Entry 5L69 (X-ray diffraction, 2.70 A resolution); this record covers chains V and W of the 28 polymer chains in the assembly.

# Chain V
Name: Proteasome subunit beta type-2
Source organism: Saccharomyces cerevisiae (strain ATCC 204508 / S288c)
Notes: EC 3.4.25.1
Reference sequence: P25043 (PSB2_YEAST); residues 1-232 here correspond to UniProt positions 30-261 (UniProt number = residue number + 29)
Sequence (232 residues; each row starts with the number of its first residue):
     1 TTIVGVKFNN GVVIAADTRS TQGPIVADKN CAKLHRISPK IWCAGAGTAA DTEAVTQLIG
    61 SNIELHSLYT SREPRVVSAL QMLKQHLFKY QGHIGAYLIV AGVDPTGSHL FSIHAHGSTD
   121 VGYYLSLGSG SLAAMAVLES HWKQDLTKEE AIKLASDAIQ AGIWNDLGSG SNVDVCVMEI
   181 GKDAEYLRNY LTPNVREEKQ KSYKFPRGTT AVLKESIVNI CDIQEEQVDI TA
Disordered / not traced: 227-232
Covalent attachments: compound 79P linked to T1
Metal / ion sites: Mg2+: I163, D166 (shared with 1 residue of chain L)
Residues lining bound ligands: 79P ((2S)-3-(1H-indol-3-yl)-N-[(2S,3S,4R)-4-methyl-3,5-bis(oxidanyl)-1-phenyl-pentan-2-yl]-2-[[(2R)-2-(2-morpholin-4-ylethanoylamino)propanoyl]amino]propanamide): R19, S20, T21, Q22, C31, K33, G45, A46, G47, T48, A49, T52, S129, G168
Swiss-Prot annotation at these positions:
  - active site: T1 (Nucleophile)

# Chain W
Name: Proteasome subunit beta type-3
Source organism: Saccharomyces cerevisiae (strain ATCC 204508 / S288c)
Notes: EC 3.4.25.1
Reference sequence: P25451 (PSB3_YEAST); residues 0-204 here correspond to UniProt positions 1-205 (UniProt number = residue number + 1)
Sequence (205 residues; numbered 0 to 204; the number before each row is that of its first residue; numbering starts at 0):
     0 MSDPSSINGG IVVAMTGKDC VAIACDLRLG SQSLGVSNKF EKIFHYGHVF LGITGLATDV
    60 TTLNEMFRYK TNLYKLKEER AIEPETFTQL VSSSLYERRF GPYFVGPVVA GINSKSGKPF
   120 IAGFDLIGCI DEAKDFIVSG TASDQLFGMC ESLYEPNLEP EDLFETISQA LLNAADRDAL
   180 SGWGAVVYII KKDEVVKRYL KMRQD
Disordered / not traced: 0
Metal / ion sites: Mg2+: D204 (shared with 3 residues of chain K)
Swiss-Prot annotation at these positions:
  - modified residue: S30 (Phosphoserine)
  - cross-link: K69 (Glycyl lysine isopeptide (Lys-Gly) (interchain with G-Cter in ubiquitin))

# Chain V / chain W interface
Residue-residue contacts - 57 pairs, chain V then chain W:
  I25(V) - D143(W)
  I25(V) - F146(W)  hydrophobic
  V26(V) - F146(W)
  A27(V) - D130(W)
  D28(V) - D130(W)
  K29(V) - E150(W)  salt bridge
  T48(V) - I126(W)
  A49(V) - C128(W)  hydrophobic
  A50(V) - Y95(W)
  A50(V) - I126(W)  hydrophobic
  A50(V) - C128(W)
  D51(V) - Y95(W)  hydrogen bond
  D51(V) - R98(W)  salt bridge
  A54(V) - Y95(W)
  Y90(V) - F99(W)  hydrophobic
  H93(V) - R98(W)  hydrogen bond (backbone-side chain)
  H93(V) - F99(W)
  I94(V) - F99(W)  hydrophobic
  R196(V) - E150(W)  salt bridge
  K199(V) - E150(W)
  K199(V) - S151(W)
  K199(V) - Y153(W)  hydrogen bond (side chain-backbone)
  S202(V) - E154(W)  hydrogen bond
  Y203(V) - S151(W)
  Y203(V) - L152(W)  hydrophobic
  K204(V) - D161(W)  salt bridge
  F205(V) - E164(W)
  F205(V) - Q168(W)
  P206(V) - E164(W)
  R207(V) - E160(W)  salt bridge
  R207(V) - D161(W)  salt bridge
  G208(V) - E164(W)  hydrogen bond (backbone-side chain)
  T209(V) - E164(W)
  T210(V) - F163(W)
  T210(V) - E164(W)  hydrogen bond
  T210(V) - S167(W)
  T210(V) - Q168(W)  hydrogen bond
  T210(V) - L199(W)
  A211(V) - L199(W)
  A211(V) - K200(W)  hydrogen bond (backbone-backbone)
  V212(V) - F163(W)  hydrophobic
  V212(V) - Y198(W)
  L213(V) - Y198(W)  hydrogen bond (backbone-backbone)
  L213(V) - L199(W)
  L213(V) - K200(W)
  K214(V) - K196(W)
  K214(V) - R197(W)
  K214(V) - Y198(W)  hydrogen bond (backbone-backbone)
  E215(V) - K196(W)
  E215(V) - R197(W)  salt bridge
  S216(V) - V195(W)
  S216(V) - K196(W)  hydrogen bond (backbone-backbone)
  I217(V) - V194(W)
  V218(V) - V194(W)  hydrogen bond (backbone-backbone)
  V218(V) - K196(W)
  I220(V) - G46(W)
  D222(V) - K74(W)  salt bridge
Interface residues without a listed pair, chain V (37 interface residues in all): Q22, G95, N219
Interface residues without a listed pair, chain W (40 interface residues in all): H44, H47, F49, D124, G127, E131, D134, L157, E158, T165, L171, Y187

# Overview
Chain V and chain W form an interface of 37 and 40 residues respectively, with 12 hydrogen bonds and 8 salt
bridges. Among the polar pairs are K29(V)-E150(W), D51(V)-R98(W) and R196(V)-E150(W). Covalently linked
compound 79P: at T1(V). UniProt lists active-site residue T1(V) on chain V.
Here chain V is Proteasome subunit beta type-2 and chain W is Proteasome subunit beta type-3, both from
Saccharomyces cerevisiae (strain ATCC 204508 / S288c). Entry 5L69 (Yeast 20S proteasome with mouse beta5i
(1-138) and mouse beta6 (97-111; 118-133) in complex with epoxyketone ...) was determined by X-ray diffraction
(same publication as 5L52, 5L54, 5L55, 5L5A, 5L5B, 5L5D and 30 further entries).
